4PW7 - chains B and C of the 4 polymer chains in the assembly; structure by X-ray diffraction, 2.00 A resolution.

== Chain B ==
Protein: E3 ubiquitin-protein ligase UHRF2
Organism: Homo sapiens
Notes: EC 6.3.2.-
UniProt: Q96PU4 (UHRF2_HUMAN); numbering as in UniProt (aligned over 419-648)
Chain sequence (230 residues; numbered 419 to 648; the number before each row is that of its first residue):
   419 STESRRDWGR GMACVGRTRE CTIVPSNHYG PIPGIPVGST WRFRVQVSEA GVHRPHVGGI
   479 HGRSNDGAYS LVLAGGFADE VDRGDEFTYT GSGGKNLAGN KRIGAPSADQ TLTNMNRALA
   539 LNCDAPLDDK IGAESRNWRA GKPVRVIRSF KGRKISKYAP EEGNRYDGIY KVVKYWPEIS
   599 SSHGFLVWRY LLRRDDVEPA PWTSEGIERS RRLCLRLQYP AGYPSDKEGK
Not modelled in the structure: 419-440, 512-524, 643-648
UniProt features mapped onto this chain:
  - mutagenesis: Lys548 (K548R: No effect on autosumoylation)

== Chain C ==
Molecule: 5mC-containing DNA1
Sequence (12 nucleotides; numbered 1 to 12; the number before each row is that of its first residue):
     1 CTGGTCCGGA TG
Modified / non-standard residues: 5CM (5-methyl-2'-deoxy-cytidine-5'-monophosphate) at position 7

== How chain B and chain C interact ==
Residue-residue contacts (20; chain B residue first):
  Phe461(B) - DG3(C)  phosphate contact
  Phe461(B) - DG4(C)  phosphate contact
  Arg462(B) - DC1(C)  sugar contact
  Arg462(B) - DT2(C)  salt bridge to the phosphate
  Arg462(B) - DG3(C)  hydrogen bond to the phosphate
  His474(B) - DT2(C)  sugar contact
  Val475(B) - DC1(C)  phosphate contact
  Val475(B) - DT2(C)  sugar contact
  Gly477(B) - DC1(C)  hydrogen bond to the phosphate
  Val490(B) - DT2(C)  phosphate contact
  Ala492(B) - DC1(C)  hydrogen bond to the base
  Ala492(B) - DT2(C)  phosphate contact
  Gly493(B) - DC1(C)  hydrogen bond to the base
  Gly494(B) - DC1(C)  hydrogen bond to the base
  Glu498(B) - DC1(C)  hydrogen bond to the base
  Tyr507(B) - DC1(C)  base contact
  Thr508(B) - DC1(C)  hydrogen bond to the base
  Lys569(B) - DT2(C)  salt bridge to the phosphate
  Lys569(B) - DG3(C)  salt bridge to the phosphate
  Tyr641(B) - DG4(C)  phosphate contact
Also at the interface, not in a pair above, chain B (18 interface residues in all): Gly476, Leu491, Phe495, Ser510

== Overview ==
18 residues of chain B and 4 residues of chain C are in contact, with 7 hydrogen bonds and 3 salt bridges.
Polar contacts include Ala492(B)-DC1(C), Gly493(B)-DC1(C) and Gly494(B)-DC1(C). Curated annotation (UniProt)
lists one mutagenesis site on chain B.
Chain B is E3 ubiquitin-protein ligase UHRF2 (Homo sapiens) and chain C is 5mC-containing DNA1; the structure,
structure of UHRF2-SRA in complex with a 5mC-containing DNA, was determined by X-ray diffraction, deposited
together with 4PW5 and 4PW6.
